PDB entry 5L5Y | X-ray diffraction, 2.70 A resolution | chains C and D of the 28 polymer chains in the assembly

[Chain C]
Name: Proteasome subunit alpha type-4
Source organism: Saccharomyces cerevisiae (strain ATCC 204508 / S288c)
Notes: EC 3.4.25.1
Reference sequence: P40303 (PSA4_YEAST); residues -1 to 252 here correspond to UniProt positions 1-254 (UniProt number = residue number + 2)
Sequence (254 residues; each row starts with the number of its first residue; numbers below 1 keep their minus sign (Met-1 is residue -1)):
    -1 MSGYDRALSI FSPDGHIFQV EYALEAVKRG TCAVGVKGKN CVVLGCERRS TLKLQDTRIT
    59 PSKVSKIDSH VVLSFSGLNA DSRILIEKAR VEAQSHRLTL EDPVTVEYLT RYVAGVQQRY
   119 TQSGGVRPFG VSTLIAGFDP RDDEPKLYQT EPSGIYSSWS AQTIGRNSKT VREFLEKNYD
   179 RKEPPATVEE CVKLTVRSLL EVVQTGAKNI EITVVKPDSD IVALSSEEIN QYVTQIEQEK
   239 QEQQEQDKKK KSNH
Not modelled in the structure: -1 to 0, 241-252
UniProt features mapped onto this chain:
  - modified residue: Thr58 (Phosphothreonine)

[Chain D]
Name: Proteasome subunit alpha type-5
Source organism: Saccharomyces cerevisiae (strain ATCC 204508 / S288c)
Notes: EC 3.4.25.1
Reference sequence: P32379 (PSA5_YEAST); residues -7 to 252 here correspond to UniProt positions 1-260 (UniProt number = residue number + 8)
Sequence (260 residues; row label = number of the first residue in the row; numbers below 1 keep their minus sign (Met-7 is residue -7)):
    -7 MFLTRSEYDR GVSTFSPEGR LFQVEYSLEA IKLGSTAIGI ATKEGVVLGV EKRATSPLLE
    53 SDSIEKIVEI DRHIGCAMSG LTADARSMIE HARTAAVTHN LYYDEDINVE SLTQSVCDLA
   113 LRFGEGASGE ERLMSRPFGV ALLIAGHDAD DGYQLFHAEP SGTFYRYNAK AIGSGSEGAQ
   173 AELLNEWHSS LTLKEAELLV LKILKQVMEE KLDENNAQLS CITKQDGFKI YDNEKTAELI
   233 KELKEKEAAE SPEEADVEMS
Not modelled in the structure: -7 to 0, 118-124, 243-252

[Chain C / chain D interface]
Contacting residue pairs - 62 pairs, chain C then chain D:
  Asp3(C) - Glu117(D)
  Arg4(C) - Glu117(D)
  Ala5(C) - Val4(D)  hydrophobic
  Ala5(C) - Glu117(D)
  Ala5(C) - Ser127(D)
  Ser7(C) - Ser127(D)
  Ser7(C) - Arg128(D)
  Ile8(C) - Gln15(D)
  Phe9(C) - Gln15(D)
  Phe9(C) - Tyr18(D)  hydrophobic
  Phe9(C) - Ser19(D)
  Phe9(C) - Leu73(D)  hydrophobic
  Phe9(C) - Arg128(D)
  Phe9(C) - Pro129(D)
  Phe9(C) - Gly131(D)
  Ser10(C) - Tyr18(D)
  Pro11(C) - Tyr18(D)  hydrophobic
  Pro11(C) - Glu21(D)
  Asp12(C) - Glu21(D)
  Gly13(C) - Tyr18(D)
  Gly13(C) - Glu21(D)
  Gly13(C) - Ala22(D)
  His14(C) - Leu25(D)
  Ile15(C) - Leu73(D)  hydrophobic
  Ile15(C) - Arg128(D)
  Lys35(C) - Glu52(D)  salt bridge
  Gln116(C) - Ala75(D)
  Gln116(C) - Asp76(D)
  Gln116(C) - Arg128(D)
  Thr119(C) - Arg128(D)  hydrogen bond (backbone-side chain)
  Gln120(C) - Met126(D)
  Gln120(C) - Ser127(D)  hydrogen bond (backbone-backbone)
  Gln120(C) - Arg128(D)
  Gln120(C) - Phe130(D)
  Ser121(C) - Ser127(D)  hydrogen bond (backbone-side chain)
  Gly122(C) - Ser127(D)
  Ser151(C) - Ala75(D)
  Gly152(C) - Ala75(D)
  Ile153(C) - Thr74(D)
  Ile153(C) - Ala75(D)
  Ser155(C) - Leu51(D)
  Ser155(C) - Ser55(D)
  Ser156(C) - Leu51(D)
  Ser156(C) - Glu52(D)  hydrogen bond (backbone-backbone)
  Ser156(C) - Ser55(D)  hydrogen bond (backbone-side chain)
  Trp157(C) - Thr47(D)
  Trp157(C) - Ser48(D)
  Trp157(C) - Leu50(D)
  Trp157(C) - Leu51(D)
  Trp157(C) - Glu52(D)
  Ser158(C) - Leu50(D)  hydrogen bond (backbone-backbone)
  Ser158(C) - Glu52(D)  hydrogen bond
  Ala159(C) - Leu50(D)
  Leu173(C) - Leu50(D)  hydrophobic
  Glu174(C) - Ser48(D)  hydrogen bond
  Glu174(C) - Pro49(D)
  Glu174(C) - Leu50(D)
  Tyr177(C) - Leu50(D)  hydrophobic
  Arg179(C) - Pro49(D)  hydrogen bond (side chain-backbone)
  Arg179(C) - Leu50(D)  hydrogen bond (side chain-backbone)
  Arg179(C) - Leu51(D)  hydrogen bond (side chain-backbone)
  Arg179(C) - Glu52(D)
Also at the interface, not in a pair above, chain C (32 interface residues in all): Tyr154, Arg170
Also at the interface, not in a pair above, chain D (29 interface residues in all): Asp1, Ser53, Glu57, Ser79

[Overview]
32 residues of chain C and 29 residues of chain D are in contact; the contacts include 11 hydrogen bonds and 1
salt bridge. Polar contacts include Lys35(C)-Glu52(D), Thr119(C)-Arg128(D) and Ser121(C)-Ser127(D).
Chain C is Proteasome subunit alpha type-4 and chain D is Proteasome subunit alpha type-5, both from
Saccharomyces cerevisiae (strain ATCC 204508 / S288c); the structure, Yeast 20S proteasome with human beta5c
(1-138) and human beta6 (97-111; 118-133) in complex with carfilzomib, was determined by X-ray diffraction
(same publication as 5L52, 5L54, 5L55, 5L5A, 5L5B, 5L5D and 30 further entries).
